Entry 3BCA (X-ray diffraction, 2.25 A resolution); this record covers chain A.

== Chain A ==
Molecule: O-phosphoseryl-tRNA(Sec) selenium transferase
Organism: Mus musculus
Notes: EC 2.9.1.-; fragment: Elastase-resistant fragment: Residues 19-468
UniProtKB: Q6P6M7 (SPCS_MOUSE); residue numbers follow UniProt; this construct covers 19-468
Sequence (450 residues; row label = number of the first residue in the row):
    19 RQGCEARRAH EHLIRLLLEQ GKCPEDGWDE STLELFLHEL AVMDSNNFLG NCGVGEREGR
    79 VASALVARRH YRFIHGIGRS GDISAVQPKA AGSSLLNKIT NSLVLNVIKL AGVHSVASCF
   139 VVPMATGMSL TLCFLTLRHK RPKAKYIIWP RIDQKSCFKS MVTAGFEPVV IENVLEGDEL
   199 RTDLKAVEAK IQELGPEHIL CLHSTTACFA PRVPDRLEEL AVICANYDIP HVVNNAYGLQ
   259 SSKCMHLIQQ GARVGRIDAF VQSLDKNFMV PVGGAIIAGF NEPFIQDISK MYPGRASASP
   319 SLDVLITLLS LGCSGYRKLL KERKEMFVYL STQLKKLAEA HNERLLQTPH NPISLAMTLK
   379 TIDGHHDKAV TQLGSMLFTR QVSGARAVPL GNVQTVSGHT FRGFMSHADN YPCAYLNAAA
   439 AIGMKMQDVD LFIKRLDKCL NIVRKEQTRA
Unresolved in the structure: 19-22, 97-104, 467-468
Modified / non-standard residues: K284 ((2S)-2-amino-6-[[3-hydroxy-2-methyl-5-(phosphonooxymethyl)pyridin-4-yl]methylideneamino]hexanoic acid; LLP)
UniProt features mapped onto this chain:
  - region: G96 to P106 (Phosphate loop (P-loop))
  - binding site (pyridoxal 5'-phosphate): R75
  - binding site (substrate): R97, S98, Q105, R313
  - binding site (tRNA): R271, R398, K463
  - site: E74 (May act as a substrate filter by repelling compounds with a negatively charged alpha-carboxylate)
  - modified residue: K284 (N6-(pyridoxal phosphate)lysine)
  - mutagenesis: Q105 (Q105E: 50% of wild-type activity), R313 (R313E: Virtually inactive; R313S: 30% of wild-type activity)
From the paper describing this entry:
  - catalytic residues: K284, R313 (proposed by the authors, not directly observed)
  - specificity-determining residues: E74 (proposed by the authors, not directly observed)
  - mutagenesis - R313E: abolished catalytic activity

== In short ==
Curated annotation (UniProt) lists pyridoxal 5'-phosphate-binding residue R75, 4 substrate-binding residues, 3
tRNA-binding residues and 2 mutagenesis sites. From the paper: catalytic residues K284 and R313; R313E
abolishes catalytic activity.
Chain A is O-phosphoseryl-tRNA(Sec) selenium transferase (Mus musculus); the structure, Crystal structure of
mouse selenocysteine synthase, sodium iodide soak, was determined by X-ray diffraction together with 3BC8 and
3BCB from the same study.
